Entry 3JSO (X-ray diffraction, 2.29 A resolution); this record covers chains A and B of the 4 polymer chains in the assembly.

# Chain A (and B)
Molecule: LexA repressor
Source organism: Escherichia coli K-12
Notes: EC 3.4.21.88; chain B of this document is another copy of the same molecule, construct and numbering; everything in this record applies to it too
UniProt: P0A7C2 (LEXA_ECOLI); residues 1-202 here = UniProt positions 1-202
Chain sequence (202 residues; each row starts with the number of its first residue):
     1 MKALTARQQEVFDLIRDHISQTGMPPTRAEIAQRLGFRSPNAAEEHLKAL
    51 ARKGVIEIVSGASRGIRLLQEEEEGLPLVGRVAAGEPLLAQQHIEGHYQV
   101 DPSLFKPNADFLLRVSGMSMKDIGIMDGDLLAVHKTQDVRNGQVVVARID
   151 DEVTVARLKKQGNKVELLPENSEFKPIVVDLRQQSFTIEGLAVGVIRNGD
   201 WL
Not modelled in the structure: 1, 70-74, 89-93, 200-202 (chain B: 1, 70-74, 87-93)
Differences from the reference sequence: engineered mutation A156 (Lys in P0A7C2)
UniProt features mapped onto this chain:
  - DNA-binding region: R28 to K48 (H-T-H motif)
  - active site: S119 (For autocatalytic cleavage activity)
  - site: A84, G85 (Cleavage)
  - natural variant: G85 (G85D: In lexA3, resistant to cleavage. Increased sensitivity to hydroxyurea)
From the paper describing this entry:
  - catalytic residues: S119
  - mutagenesis - K156A: abolished catalytic activity (citing earlier work)
  - conformationally variable residues (loop rearrangement, order/disorder transition): Q70 to E74, A84 to G85
  - binding site for the 22-nt DNA strand: R7, S39, N41, A42, E45, R52, S63
  - specificity-determining residues: E45 (citing earlier work)
  - binding site for the 22-nt DNA strand: R28, P40, N41, E44, K53, R64
  - self-association interface (contacts with another copy of this molecule): T22, E57, V59, A62
  - mutagenesis - T22I, E57K, V59I, A62T, A62V: increased binding to the 22-nt DNA strand (citing earlier work)
  - specificity-determining residues: N41

# Chain A / chain B interface
Residue-residue contacts (57; chain A residue first):
  T22(A) - R67(B)  hydrogen bond (backbone-side chain)
  G23(A) - P25(B)
  M24(A) - P25(B)
  M24(A) - R64(B)
  M24(A) - G65(B)
  P25(A) - G23(B)
  P25(A) - M24(B)
  V59(A) - M24(B)  hydrophobic
  A62(A) - R64(B)
  S63(A) - S63(B)  hydrogen bond
  S63(A) - R64(B)  hydrogen bond (backbone-side chain)
  R64(A) - M24(B)
  R64(A) - A62(B)
  R64(A) - S63(B)  hydrogen bond (side chain-backbone)
  G65(A) - M24(B)
  R67(A) - T22(B)
  Y98(A) - L104(B)  hydrophobic
  Q99(A) - D101(B)  hydrogen bond (backbone-backbone)
  V100(A) - L104(B)  hydrophobic
  D101(A) - Q99(B)  hydrogen bond (backbone-backbone)
  L104(A) - Y98(B)  hydrophobic
  L104(A) - V100(B)  hydrophobic
  L104(A) - N198(B)
  F105(A) - R197(B)
  K106(A) - D200(B)
  K121(A) - D122(B)
  D122(A) - K121(B)  hydrogen bond (backbone-side chain)
  D122(A) - M126(B)
  I123(A) - M126(B)
  I123(A) - R197(B)
  G124(A) - G124(B)
  G124(A) - M126(B)
  G124(A) - R197(B)  hydrogen bond (backbone-side chain)
  M126(A) - D122(B)
  M126(A) - I123(B)
  M126(A) - G124(B)
  G142(A) - L202(B)
  Q143(A) - L202(B)
  V144(A) - W201(B)
  R157(A) - W201(B)
  R157(A) - L202(B)
  A192(A) - W201(B)
  V193(A) - G199(B)
  V193(A) - W201(B)
  G194(A) - R197(B)
  V195(A) - V195(B)
  V195(A) - I196(B)
  V195(A) - R197(B)  hydrogen bond (backbone-backbone)
  I196(A) - V195(B)
  R197(A) - F105(B)
  R197(A) - I123(B)
  R197(A) - G124(B)  hydrogen bond (side chain-backbone)
  R197(A) - G194(B)
  R197(A) - V195(B)  hydrogen bond (backbone-backbone)
  N198(A) - L104(B)
  N198(A) - F105(B)
  N198(A) - V193(B)
Also at the interface, not in a pair above, chain A (35 interface residues in all): I125, N141
Also at the interface, not in a pair above, chain B (32 interface residues in all): V59, I125

# In short
35 residues of chain A and 32 residues of chain B are in contact, with 11 hydrogen bonds. Polar contacts
include T22(A)-R67(B), S63(A)-S63(B) and S63(A)-R64(B). The paper reports the catalytic residue S119(A); T22I,
E57K and V59I of chain A, among others, increase binding to the 22-nt DNA strand; 6 substitutions were tested
in all.
Both chains are LexA repressor (Escherichia coli K-12). Entry 3JSO (Classic Protein With a New Twist: crystal
structure of a LexA repressor DNA complex) was determined by X-ray diffraction, deposited together with 3JSP
and 3K3R.
